PDB entry 5I1T | X-ray diffraction, 2.60 A resolution | chain A

[Chain A]
Molecule: Stage II sporulation protein D
Organism: Peptoclostridium difficile (strain 630)
UniProt: Q18CL6 (Q18CL6_PEPD6); residue numbers follow UniProt; this construct covers 28-354
Chain sequence (330 residues; numbered 25 to 354; the number before each row is that of its first residue):
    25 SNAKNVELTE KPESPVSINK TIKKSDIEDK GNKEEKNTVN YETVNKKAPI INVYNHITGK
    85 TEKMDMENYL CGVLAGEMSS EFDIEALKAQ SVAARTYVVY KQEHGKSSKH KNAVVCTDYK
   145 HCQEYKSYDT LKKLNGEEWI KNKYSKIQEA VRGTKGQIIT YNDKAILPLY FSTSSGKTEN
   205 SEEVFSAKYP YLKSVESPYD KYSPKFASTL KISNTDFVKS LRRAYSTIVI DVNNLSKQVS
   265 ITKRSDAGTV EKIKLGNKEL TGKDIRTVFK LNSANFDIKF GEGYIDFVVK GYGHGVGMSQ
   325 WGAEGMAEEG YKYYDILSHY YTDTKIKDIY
Unresolved in the structure: 25-69
Differences from the reference sequence: expression tag (25-27)
Ion coordination: Zn2+: His134, Cys140, His145, Cys146; Na+: Lys179, Lys261, Asp352, Tyr354
From the paper describing this entry:
  - catalytic residues: Glu101
  - mutagenesis - E101A, C140A, H145A, C146A, Y194A: abolished catalytic activity
  - binding site for N-acetylglucosamine: Glu101, Tyr194, Ser196, Phe209, Tyr213, His318, Gln324
  - Zn2+ coordination: His134, Cys140, His145, Cys146
  - contacts within the chain: Arg119-Val175 (hydrogen bond), Arg119-Thr178 (hydrogen bond), Arg119-Gln181 (backbone contact), Glu101-Tyr194, Tyr213-Lys217, Gln114-Gln324, Glu101-Gln324
  - mutagenesis - S196A, Y213A, Q324A: decreased catalytic activity
  - conformationally variable residues (loop rearrangement): Ser205 to Tyr213

[Overview]
The Zn2+ site is built by His134, Cys140, His145 and Cys146. The Na+ site is built by Lys179, Lys261, Asp352
and Tyr354. From the paper: the catalytic residue Glu101; E101A, C140A and H145A, among others, abolish
catalytic activity; 8 substitutions were tested in all.
Chain A is Stage II sporulation protein D (Peptoclostridium difficile (strain 630)); the structure, 2.6
Angstrom Resolution Crystal Structure of Stage II Sporulation Protein D (SpoIID) from Clostridium difficile in
..., was determined by X-ray diffraction.
